Entry 8JO2 (electron microscopy, 2.74 A resolution); this record covers chains C and D of the 10 polymer chains in the assembly.

== Chain C ==
Molecule: DNA-directed RNA polymerase subunit beta
Source organism: Escherichia coli BL21(DE3)
UniProtKB: A0A140SS80 (A0A140SS80_ECOBD); numbering as in UniProt (aligned over 1-1342)
Chain sequence (1342 residues; row label = number of the first residue in the row):
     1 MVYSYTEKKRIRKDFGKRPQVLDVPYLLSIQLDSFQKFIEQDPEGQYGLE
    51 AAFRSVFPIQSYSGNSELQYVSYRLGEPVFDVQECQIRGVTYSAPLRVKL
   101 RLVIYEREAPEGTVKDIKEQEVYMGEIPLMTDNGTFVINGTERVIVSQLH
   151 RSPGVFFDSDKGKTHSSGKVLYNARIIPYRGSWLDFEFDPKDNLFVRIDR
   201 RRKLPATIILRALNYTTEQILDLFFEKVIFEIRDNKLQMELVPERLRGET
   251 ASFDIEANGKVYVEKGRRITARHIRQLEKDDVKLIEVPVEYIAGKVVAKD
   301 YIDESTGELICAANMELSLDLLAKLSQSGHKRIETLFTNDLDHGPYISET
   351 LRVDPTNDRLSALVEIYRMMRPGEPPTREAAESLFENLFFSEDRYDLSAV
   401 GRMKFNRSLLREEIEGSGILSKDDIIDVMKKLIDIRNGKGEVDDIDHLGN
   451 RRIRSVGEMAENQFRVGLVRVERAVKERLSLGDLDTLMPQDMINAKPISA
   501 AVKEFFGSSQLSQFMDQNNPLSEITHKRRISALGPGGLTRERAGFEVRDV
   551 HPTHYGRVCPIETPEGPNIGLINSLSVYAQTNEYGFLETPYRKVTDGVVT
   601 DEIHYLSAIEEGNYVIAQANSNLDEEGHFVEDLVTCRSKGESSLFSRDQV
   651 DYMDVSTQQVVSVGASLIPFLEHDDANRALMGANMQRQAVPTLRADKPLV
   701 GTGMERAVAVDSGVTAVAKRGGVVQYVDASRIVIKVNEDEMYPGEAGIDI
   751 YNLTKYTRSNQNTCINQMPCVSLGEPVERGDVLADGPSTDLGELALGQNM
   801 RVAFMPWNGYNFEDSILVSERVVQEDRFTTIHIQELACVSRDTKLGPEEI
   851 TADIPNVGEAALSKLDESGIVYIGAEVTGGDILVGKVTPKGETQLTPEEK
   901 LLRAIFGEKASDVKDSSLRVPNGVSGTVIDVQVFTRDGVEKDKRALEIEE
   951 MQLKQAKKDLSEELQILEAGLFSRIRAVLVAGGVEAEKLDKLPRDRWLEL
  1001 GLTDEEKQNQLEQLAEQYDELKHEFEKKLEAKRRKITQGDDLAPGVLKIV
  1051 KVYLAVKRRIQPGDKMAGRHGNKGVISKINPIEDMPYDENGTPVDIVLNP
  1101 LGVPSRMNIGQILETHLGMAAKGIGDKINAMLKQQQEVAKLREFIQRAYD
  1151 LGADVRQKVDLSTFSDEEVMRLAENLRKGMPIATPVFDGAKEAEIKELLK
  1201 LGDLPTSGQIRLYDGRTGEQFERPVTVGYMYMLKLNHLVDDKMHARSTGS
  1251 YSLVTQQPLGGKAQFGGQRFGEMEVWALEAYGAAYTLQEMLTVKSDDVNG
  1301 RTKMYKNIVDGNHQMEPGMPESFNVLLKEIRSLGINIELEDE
Unresolved in the structure: 1-2

== Chain D ==
Molecule: DNA-directed RNA polymerase subunit beta'
Source organism: Escherichia coli BL21(DE3)
UniProtKB: A0A140NH27 (A0A140NH27_ECOBD); residues 1-1407 here = UniProt positions 1-1407
Chain sequence (1407 residues; numbered 1 to 1407; the number before each row is that of its first residue):
     1 MKDLLKFLKAQTKTEEFDAIKIALASPDMIRSWSFGEVKKPETINYRTFK
    51 PERDGLFCARIFGPVKDYECLCGKYKRLKHRGVICEKCGVEVTQTKVRRE
   101 RMGHIELASPTAHIWFLKSLPSRIGLLLDMPLRDIERVLYFESYVVIEGG
   151 MTNLERQQILTEEQYLDALEEFGDEFDAKMGAEAIQALLKSMDLEQECEQ
   201 LREELNETNSETKRKKLTKRIKLLEAFVQSGNKPEWMILTVLPVLPPDLR
   251 PLVPLDGGRFATSDLNDLYRRVINRNNRLKRLLDLAAPDIIVRNEKRMLQ
   301 EAVDALLDNGRRGRAITGSNKRPLKSLADMIKGKQGRFRQNLLGKRVDYS
   351 GRSVITVGPYLRLHQCGLPKKMALELFKPFIYGKLELRGLATTIKAAKKM
   401 VEREEAVVWDILDEVIREHPVLLNRAPTLHRLGIQAFEPVLIEGKAIQLH
   451 PLVCAAYNADFDGDQMAVHVPLTLEAQLEARALMMSTNNILSPANGEPII
   501 VPSQDVVLGLYYMTRDCVNAKGEGMVLTGPKEAERLYRSGLASLHARVKV
   551 RITEYEKDANGELVAKTSLKDTTVGRAILWMIVPKGLPYSIVNQALGKKA
   601 ISKMLNTCYRILGLKPTVIFADQIMYTGFAYAARSGASVGIDDMVIPEKK
   651 HEIISEAEAEVAEIQEQFQSGLVTAGERYNKVIDIWAAANDRVSKAMMDN
   701 LQTETVINRDGQEEKQVSFNSIYMMADSGARGSAAQIRQLAGMRGLMAKP
   751 DGSIIETPITANFREGLNVLQYFISTHGARKGLADTALKTANSGYLTRRL
   801 VDVAQDLVVTEDDCGTHEGIMMTPVIEGGDVKEPLRDRVLGRVTAEDVLK
   851 PGTADILVPRNTLLHEQWCDLLEENSVDAVKVRSVVSCDTDFGVCAHCYG
   901 RDLARGHIINKGEAIGVIAAQSIGEPGTQLTMRTFHIGGAASRAAAESSI
   951 QVKNKGSIKLSNVKSVVNSSGKLVITSRNTELKLIDEFGRTKESYKVPYG
  1001 AVLAKGDGEQVAGGETVANWDPHTMPVITEVSGFVRFTDMIDGQTITRQT
  1051 DELTGLSSLVVLDSAERTAGGKDLRPALKIVDAQGNDVLIPGTDMPAQYF
  1101 LPGKAIVQLEDGVQISSGDTLARIPQESGGTKDITGGLPRVADLFEARRP
  1151 KEPAILAEISGIVSFGKETKGKRRLVITPVDGSDPYEEMIPKWRQLNVFE
  1201 GERVERGDVISDGPEAPHDILRLRGVHAVTRYIVNEVQDVYRLQGVKIND
  1251 KHIEVIVRQMLRKATIVNAGSSDFLEGEQVEYSRVKIANRELEANGKVGA
  1301 TYSRDLLGITKASLATESFISAASFQETTRVLTEAAVAGKRDELRGLKEN
  1351 VIVGRLIPAGTGYAYHQDRMRRRAAGEAPAAPQVTAEDASASLAELLNAG
  1401 LGGSDNE
Unresolved in the structure: 1-14, 933-943, 1377-1407

== Interface between chain C and chain D ==
Contacting residue pairs (350):
  Phe545(C) - Leu788(D)  hydrophobic
  Arg548(C) - Arg780(D)
  Val550(C) - Phe773(D)  hydrophobic
  Val550(C) - Thr776(D)
  Val550(C) - His777(D)
  Val550(C) - Arg780(D)
  His551(C) - Phe773(D)
  Tyr555(C) - Val769(D)
  Tyr555(C) - Phe773(D)  hydrophobic
  Cys559(C) - Arg780(D)
  Pro560(C) - Thr776(D)
  Pro560(C) - Arg780(D)  hydrogen bond (backbone-side chain)
  Ile561(C) - Tyr772(D)  hydrophobic
  Thr563(C) - Arg780(D)
  Ile569(C) - Leu783(D)  hydrophobic
  Ile569(C) - Ala784(D)  hydrophobic
  Gln618(C) - Leu770(D)
  Asn620(C) - Asn768(D)  hydrogen bond
  Asn620(C) - Val769(D)
  Glu641(C) - Lys749(D)  salt bridge
  Ser642(C) - Leu770(D)
  Thr657(C) - Val769(D)
  Val660(C) - Val769(D)  hydrophobic
  Val660(C) - Phe773(D)  hydrophobic
  Leu671(C) - Tyr772(D)  hydrogen bond (backbone-side chain)
  Glu672(C) - Gly766(D)
  Glu672(C) - Leu767(D)  hydrogen bond (backbone-backbone)
  Glu672(C) - Tyr772(D)
  His673(C) - Phe763(D)  hydrogen bond (side chain-backbone)
  His673(C) - Arg764(D)
  His673(C) - Glu765(D)
  His673(C) - Gly766(D)
  Asp674(C) - Phe763(D)
  Asp674(C) - Tyr772(D)  hydrogen bond (backbone-side chain)
  Asp675(C) - Arg744(D)  salt bridge
  Asp675(C) - Phe763(D)
  Asp675(C) - Tyr772(D)
  Ala676(C) - Tyr772(D)
  Ala676(C) - Ala779(D)  hydrophobic
  Asn677(C) - Ala779(D)
  Ala679(C) - Tyr772(D)
  Leu680(C) - Leu783(D)  hydrophobic
  Phe804(C) - Ala637(D)
  Phe804(C) - Ser638(D)
  Met805(C) - Ala633(D)
  Met805(C) - Ala637(D)
  Pro806(C) - Asp505(D)
  Pro806(C) - Ala632(D)
  Pro806(C) - Ala633(D)
  Pro806(C) - Ala637(D)
  Asn808(C) - Pro359(D)
  Asn808(C) - Phe629(D)
  Asn808(C) - Ala633(D)
  Gly809(C) - Val357(D)
  Gly809(C) - Pro359(D)
  Gly809(C) - Phe629(D)
  Tyr810(C) - Pro359(D)
  Tyr810(C) - Tyr360(D)
  Asn811(C) - Asp505(D)
  Phe812(C) - Val357(D)
  Phe812(C) - Pro451(D)  hydrophobic
  Phe812(C) - Phe461(D)
  Phe812(C) - Ser503(D)
  Phe812(C) - Gln504(D)
  Phe812(C) - Asp505(D)
  Phe812(C) - Phe629(D)  hydrophobic
  Glu813(C) - Cys454(D)  hydrogen bond
  Glu813(C) - Ala459(D)
  Glu813(C) - Phe461(D)  hydrogen bond (backbone-backbone)
  Glu813(C) - Gln504(D)
  Asp814(C) - Asp460(D)
  Asp814(C) - Phe461(D)
  Asp814(C) - Asp462(D)
  Ser815(C) - Val357(D)
  Ser815(C) - Phe461(D)
  Arg841(C) - Asp256(D)
  Arg841(C) - Gly257(D)
  Glu892(C) - Lys76(D)  salt bridge
  Gln894(C) - Asp67(D)
  Gln894(C) - Glu69(D)
  Gln894(C) - Lys76(D)
  Gln1061(C) - Lys445(D)
  Pro1062(C) - Ala446(D)
  Gly1063(C) - Val354(D)
  Lys1065(C) - Asp462(D)
  Lys1073(C) - Asp462(D)
  Val1075(C) - Val354(D)  hydrophobic
  Val1075(C) - Ile355(D)
  Val1075(C) - Thr356(D)
  Val1075(C) - Phe461(D)
  Val1075(C) - Asp462(D)
  Val1075(C) - Gly463(D)
  Ile1076(C) - Thr356(D)
  Ser1077(C) - Val357(D)
  Asn1099(C) - Gln504(D)
  Pro1100(C) - Ala637(D)
  Pro1100(C) - Ser638(D)
  Pro1100(C) - Val639(D)
  Pro1100(C) - Met725(D)
  Leu1101(C) - Gln504(D)
  Leu1101(C) - Met725(D)  hydrophobic
  Leu1101(C) - Ala730(D)  hydrophobic
  Leu1101(C) - Arg731(D)
  Val1103(C) - Val639(D)  hydrophobic
  Pro1104(C) - Ile722(D)  hydrophobic
  Pro1104(C) - Gln736(D)
  Pro1104(C) - Leu740(D)
  Ser1105(C) - Arg731(D)  hydrogen bond
  Arg1106(C) - Arg731(D)
  Met1107(C) - Gln739(D)
  Met1107(C) - Leu740(D)  hydrophobic
  Met1107(C) - Phe763(D)  hydrophobic
  Ile1109(C) - Ile641(D)  hydrophobic
  Ile1109(C) - Met644(D)  hydrophobic
  Ile1109(C) - Leu740(D)  hydrophobic
  Ile1109(C) - Phe763(D)  hydrophobic
  Ile1112(C) - Val639(D)
  Ile1112(C) - Ile641(D)
  Leu1113(C) - Ile641(D)  hydrophobic
  His1116(C) - Gly640(D)
  His1116(C) - Ile641(D)  hydrogen bond (side chain-backbone)
  Phe1187(C) - Leu767(D)
  Phe1187(C) - Asn768(D)
  Phe1187(C) - Tyr772(D)  hydrophobic
  Glu1192(C) - Ile641(D)
  Glu1192(C) - Arg764(D)  salt bridge
  Lys1196(C) - Asp642(D)  salt bridge
  Ser1207(C) - Asp642(D)  hydrogen bond
  Gln1209(C) - Ser638(D)  hydrogen bond
  Glu1219(C) - Arg634(D)  salt bridge
  Phe1221(C) - Ala633(D)
  Phe1221(C) - Arg634(D)
  Glu1222(C) - Tyr512(D)  hydrogen bond
  Glu1222(C) - Tyr537(D)  hydrogen bond
  Glu1222(C) - Arg634(D)
  Glu1222(C) - Ser635(D)  hydrogen bond (backbone-backbone)
  Arg1223(C) - Tyr512(D)
  Arg1223(C) - Ser635(D)  hydrogen bond (backbone-backbone)
  Arg1223(C) - Gly636(D)
  Arg1223(C) - Phe719(D)  hydrogen bond (side chain-backbone)
  Arg1223(C) - Asn720(D)
  Arg1223(C) - Ser721(D)  hydrogen bond
  Arg1223(C) - Met724(D)  hydrogen bond
  Pro1224(C) - Gly636(D)
  Pro1224(C) - Ser638(D)  hydrogen bond (backbone-side chain)
  Val1225(C) - Gly636(D)
  Val1225(C) - Ser638(D)
  Thr1226(C) - Ser638(D)
  Thr1226(C) - Val639(D)
  Val1239(C) - Ser353(D)
  Val1239(C) - Val354(D)  hydrophobic
  Val1239(C) - Lys445(D)
  Lys1242(C) - Arg352(D)
  Lys1242(C) - Gln465(D)
  Met1243(C) - Arg352(D)
  Met1243(C) - Ser353(D)
  Met1243(C) - Lys371(D)
  Met1243(C) - Met372(D)
  Met1243(C) - Lys445(D)
  His1244(C) - Gly351(D)
  His1244(C) - Arg352(D)  hydrogen bond (backbone-backbone)
  His1244(C) - Met372(D)
  Ala1245(C) - Gly351(D)
  Ala1245(C) - Met372(D)  hydrophobic
  Ala1245(C) - Glu375(D)
  Arg1246(C) - Asp348(D)  salt bridge
  Arg1246(C) - Tyr349(D)  hydrogen bond (backbone-backbone)
  Arg1246(C) - Ser350(D)  hydrogen bond (backbone-backbone)
  Arg1246(C) - Glu375(D)
  Arg1246(C) - Leu376(D)
  Ser1247(C) - Asp348(D)
  Ser1247(C) - Tyr349(D)
  Ser1247(C) - Glu375(D)  hydrogen bond (side chain-backbone)
  Ser1247(C) - Leu376(D)
  Ser1247(C) - Lys378(D)
  Tyr1251(C) - Asp348(D)  hydrogen bond
  Leu1253(C) - Arg99(D)  hydrogen bond (backbone-side chain)
  Leu1253(C) - Pro251(D)  hydrophobic
  Leu1253(C) - Val253(D)  hydrophobic
  Val1254(C) - Arg99(D)  hydrogen bond (backbone-side chain)
  Val1254(C) - Pro251(D)  hydrophobic
  Val1254(C) - Arg337(D)
  Thr1255(C) - Arg337(D)
  Thr1255(C) - Asn341(D)
  Gln1256(C) - Lys96(D)
  Gln1256(C) - Arg99(D)
  Gln1257(C) - Asn341(D)  hydrogen bond
  Pro1258(C) - Arg346(D)
  Pro1258(C) - Val347(D)
  Pro1258(C) - Asp348(D)
  Leu1259(C) - Arg346(D)
  Gln1264(C) - Glu375(D)  hydrogen bond
  Gly1267(C) - Arg346(D)  hydrogen bond (backbone-side chain)
  Gly1267(C) - Val347(D)
  Gly1267(C) - Ser350(D)
  Gln1268(C) - Arg346(D)
  Gln1268(C) - Val347(D)  hydrogen bond (backbone-backbone)
  Gln1268(C) - Ser350(D)  hydrogen bond (backbone-side chain)
  Gln1268(C) - Gly351(D)
  Gln1268(C) - Arg352(D)  hydrogen bond
  Gln1268(C) - His469(D)
  Arg1269(C) - Arg339(D)
  Arg1269(C) - Gln340(D)  hydrogen bond (side chain-backbone)
  Arg1269(C) - Gly344(D)  hydrogen bond (side chain-backbone)
  Arg1269(C) - Lys345(D)
  Arg1269(C) - Arg346(D)
  Phe1270(C) - Gly344(D)
  Phe1270(C) - Lys345(D)  hydrogen bond (backbone-backbone)
  Phe1270(C) - Val347(D)  hydrophobic
  Phe1270(C) - Ile434(D)  hydrophobic
  Glu1272(C) - Arg339(D)  salt bridge
  Glu1272(C) - Leu343(D)
  Met1273(C) - Thr428(D)
  Glu1274(C) - Asn424(D)  hydrogen bond
  Glu1274(C) - Thr428(D)  hydrogen bond
  Val1275(C) - Leu343(D)
  Trp1276(C) - Arg798(D)
  Trp1276(C) - Val801(D)
  Trp1276(C) - Gln805(D)
  Trp1276(C) - Val917(D)
  Trp1276(C) - Gln921(D)
  Ala1277(C) - Thr428(D)
  Ala1277(C) - Arg431(D)
  Ala1277(C) - Ile434(D)  hydrophobic
  Ala1277(C) - Gln921(D)
  Leu1278(C) - Ile434(D)  hydrophobic
  Leu1278(C) - Met484(D)  hydrophobic
  Glu1279(C) - Gln805(D)
  Glu1279(C) - Ala914(D)
  Glu1279(C) - Val917(D)
  Glu1279(C) - Leu1347(D)
  Glu1279(C) - Val1351(D)
  Ala1280(C) - Arg431(D)
  Ala1280(C) - Ile918(D)  hydrophobic
  Ala1280(C) - Gln921(D)
  Tyr1281(C) - Arg431(D)  hydrogen bond (side chain-backbone)
  Tyr1281(C) - Leu432(D)
  Tyr1281(C) - Ile434(D)  hydrogen bond (side chain-backbone)
  Tyr1281(C) - Gln435(D)
  Tyr1281(C) - Leu483(D)
  Tyr1281(C) - Asn489(D)  hydrogen bond
  Gly1282(C) - Ala1359(D)
  Gly1282(C) - Gly1360(D)
  Gly1282(C) - Thr1361(D)  hydrogen bond (backbone-backbone)
  Ala1283(C) - Glu479(D)
  Ala1283(C) - Met484(D)  hydrophobic
  Ala1284(C) - Glu479(D)
  Ala1284(C) - Leu1356(D)
  Ala1284(C) - Ile1357(D)  hydrophobic
  Ala1284(C) - Gly1362(D)
  Tyr1285(C) - Glu475(D)
  Tyr1285(C) - Glu479(D)  hydrogen bond (backbone-side chain)
  Tyr1285(C) - Leu1356(D)
  Tyr1285(C) - Thr1361(D)
  Thr1286(C) - Leu422(D)
  Thr1286(C) - Ala476(D)
  Thr1286(C) - Glu479(D)  hydrogen bond
  Leu1287(C) - Val1351(D)  hydrophobic
  Leu1287(C) - Ile1357(D)  hydrophobic
  Gln1288(C) - Gly1354(D)
  Gln1288(C) - Leu1356(D)
  Glu1289(C) - Pro471(D)
  Glu1289(C) - Leu472(D)  hydrogen bond (side chain-backbone)
  Glu1289(C) - Thr473(D)  hydrogen bond (side chain-backbone)
  Glu1289(C) - Ala476(D)
  Met1290(C) - Val347(D)
  Met1290(C) - Leu422(D)  hydrophobic
  Met1290(C) - His469(D)
  Leu1291(C) - Lys345(D)  hydrogen bond (backbone-side chain)
  Leu1291(C) - Val1351(D)
  Thr1292(C) - Gly1354(D)
  Lys1294(C) - Val347(D)
  Lys1294(C) - Asp348(D)  hydrogen bond (backbone-backbone)
  Lys1294(C) - Val470(D)  hydrogen bond (side chain-backbone)
  Lys1294(C) - Leu472(D)
  Ser1295(C) - Lys345(D)
  Ser1295(C) - Arg346(D)  hydrogen bond (side chain-backbone)
  Asp1296(C) - Lys345(D)  salt bridge
  Met1304(C) - Leu472(D)  hydrophobic
  Tyr1305(C) - Tyr349(D)
  Tyr1305(C) - Pro379(D)  hydrophobic
  Tyr1305(C) - Tyr382(D)
  Ile1308(C) - Tyr349(D)
  Ile1308(C) - Pro379(D)  hydrophobic
  Ile1308(C) - Phe380(D)
  Val1309(C) - Pro379(D)
  Val1309(C) - Gly383(D)
  His1313(C) - Phe380(D)
  His1313(C) - Thr473(D)
  His1313(C) - Leu474(D)
  Gln1314(C) - Thr473(D)
  Met1319(C) - Glu15(D)
  Met1319(C) - Phe17(D)  hydrophobic
  Pro1320(C) - Lys345(D)
  Pro1320(C) - Val1353(D)
  Ser1322(C) - Asn341(D)  hydrogen bond (side chain-backbone)
  Ser1322(C) - Leu342(D)
  Phe1323(C) - Ile20(D)  hydrophobic
  Phe1323(C) - Leu342(D)
  Phe1323(C) - Ile1352(D)  hydrophobic
  Phe1323(C) - Val1353(D)  hydrophobic
  Val1325(C) - Leu249(D)  hydrophobic
  Val1325(C) - Arg337(D)
  Leu1326(C) - Ile331(D)  hydrophobic
  Leu1326(C) - Arg337(D)
  Leu1326(C) - Phe338(D)  hydrophobic
  Leu1326(C) - Leu342(D)  hydrophobic
  Lys1328(C) - Glu100(D)
  Lys1328(C) - Leu245(D)
  Lys1328(C) - Leu249(D)
  Glu1329(C) - Leu245(D)
  Glu1329(C) - Met330(D)
  Glu1329(C) - Ile331(D)
  Glu1329(C) - Arg337(D)  salt bridge
  Ile1330(C) - Ile331(D)  hydrophobic
  Arg1331(C) - Trp33(D)
  Arg1331(C) - Pro243(D)
  Ser1332(C) - Pro243(D)
  Ser1332(C) - Leu245(D)
  Ser1332(C) - Leu327(D)
  Leu1333(C) - His113(D)  hydrogen bond (backbone-side chain)
  Leu1333(C) - Trp115(D)  hydrophobic
  Leu1333(C) - Leu307(D)
  Leu1333(C) - Leu327(D)  hydrophobic
  Leu1333(C) - Ile331(D)  hydrophobic
  Gly1334(C) - Ala25(D)  hydrogen bond (backbone-backbone)
  Ile1335(C) - Ile22(D)  hydrophobic
  Ile1335(C) - Ala23(D)
  Ile1335(C) - Trp115(D)  hydrophobic
  Ile1335(C) - Phe116(D)  hydrophobic
  Asn1336(C) - Lys21(D)
  Asn1336(C) - Ile22(D)
  Asn1336(C) - Ala23(D)  hydrogen bond (backbone-backbone)
  Asn1336(C) - Met29(D)  hydrogen bond
  Asn1336(C) - Trp33(D)
  Ile1337(C) - Ile20(D)  hydrophobic
  Ile1337(C) - Lys21(D)
  Ile1337(C) - Ile22(D)  hydrophobic
  Glu1338(C) - Ile20(D)
  Glu1338(C) - Lys21(D)  salt bridge
  Leu1339(C) - Phe17(D)  hydrophobic
  Leu1339(C) - Ala19(D)
  Leu1339(C) - Ile20(D)  hydrophobic
  Glu1340(C) - Phe17(D)
  Glu1340(C) - Asp18(D)  hydrogen bond (backbone-backbone)
  Glu1340(C) - Ala19(D)  hydrogen bond (backbone-backbone)
  Glu1340(C) - Lys21(D)
  Asp1341(C) - Glu15(D)
  Asp1341(C) - Phe17(D)
  Glu1342(C) - Glu16(D)
Interface residues without a listed pair, chain C (159 interface residues in all): Ser166, Asp549, Pro552, His554, Glu565, Gly566, Gly570, Trp807, Pro1044, Gly1074, Asp1240, Thr1248, Gly1266, Gly1271, Met1315, Gly1318, Glu1321
Interface residues without a listed pair, chain D (195 interface residues in all): Leu24, Ile30, Tyr68, Arg77, Met102, Pro246, Asp248, Tyr269, Ala328, Glu386, Ile394, Ala426, Pro427, Leu429, Ala467, Gln477, Leu508, Arg538, Leu544, Ala630, Asp643, Gly732, Pro750, Ser775, Lys781, Asp785, Ala787, Thr797, Glu913, Trp1193, Phe1319, Leu1332, Ala1336, Arg1341, Arg1355, Arg1372

== In short ==
159 residues of chain C face 195 of chain D across their interface, with 57 hydrogen bonds and 11 salt
bridges. Polar contacts include Glu641(C)-Lys749(D), Asp675(C)-Arg744(D) and Glu892(C)-Lys76(D).
Here chain C is DNA-directed RNA polymerase subunit beta and chain D is DNA-directed RNA polymerase subunit
beta', both from Escherichia coli BL21(DE3). Entry 8JO2 (Structural basis of transcriptional activation by the
OmpR/PhoB-family response regulator PmrA) was determined by electron microscopy.
